Entry 7JZX (electron microscopy, 3.40 A resolution); this record covers chains H and M of the 11 polymer chains in the assembly.

[Chain H]
Molecule: CRISPR type I-F/YPEST-associated protein Csy3
From: Pseudomonas aeruginosa
UniProt: A0A444M080 (A0A444M080_PSEAI); residues 20-361 here correspond to UniProt positions 1-342 (UniProt number = residue number - 19)
Chain sequence (342 residues; row label = number of the first residue in the row):
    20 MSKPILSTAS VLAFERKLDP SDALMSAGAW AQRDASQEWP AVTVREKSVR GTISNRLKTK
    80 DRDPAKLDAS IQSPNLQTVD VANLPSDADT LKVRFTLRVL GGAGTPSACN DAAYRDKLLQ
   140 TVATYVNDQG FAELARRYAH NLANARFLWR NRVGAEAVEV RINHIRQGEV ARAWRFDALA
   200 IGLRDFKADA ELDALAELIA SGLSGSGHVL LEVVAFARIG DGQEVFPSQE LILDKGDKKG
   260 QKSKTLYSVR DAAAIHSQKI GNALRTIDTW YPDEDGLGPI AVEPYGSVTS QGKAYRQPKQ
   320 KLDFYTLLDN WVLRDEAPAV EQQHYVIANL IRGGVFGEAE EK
Not modelled in the structure: 20-23, 253-257, 359-361

[Chain M]
Molecule: 61-nt RNA strand
From: Pseudomonas aeruginosa
Sequence (61 nucleotides; each row starts with the number of its first residue):
     1 CUAAGAAAUU CACGGCGGGC UUGAUGUCCG CGUCUACCUG AUUCACUGCC GUAUAGGCAG
    61 C
Construct notes: conflict A41 (G1458 in 313291946), A53 (G1446 in 313291946)

[Chain H / chain M interface]
Pairs across the interface - 46 pairs, chain H then chain M:
  Ala32(H) with C11(M), sugar contact
  Phe33(H) with C11(M), hydrogen bond to the sugar; A12(M), sugar contact
  Glu34(H) with C11(M), sugar contact
  Arg35(H) with A12(M), salt bridge to the phosphate; C13(M), salt bridge to the phosphate
  Val68(H) with G19(M), base contact; U21(M), phosphate contact
  Arg69(H) with G19(M), hydrogen bond to the sugar; C20(M), phosphate contact; U21(M), hydrogen bond to the sugar; U22(M), base contact
  Gly70(H) with G19(M), base contact
  Thr71(H) with C20(M), phosphate contact
  Leu95(H) with U21(M), base contact
  Gln96(H) with G19(M), hydrogen bond to the base
  Trp168(H) with G14(M), base contact
  Arg169(H) with C16(M), phosphate contact; G17(M), sugar contact; G18(M), salt bridge to the phosphate
  Ser247(H) with C16(M), phosphate contact
  Gln248(H) with G15(M), hydrogen bond to the sugar; C16(M), sugar contact
  Glu249(H) with G15(M), base contact
  Leu250(H) with G15(M), base contact
  Lys258(H) with U21(M), base contact
  Ser262(H) with G19(M), hydrogen bond to the base
  His275(H) with G15(M), salt bridge to the phosphate
  Gln277(H) with C13(M), sugar contact; G14(M), sugar contact; G15(M), hydrogen bond to the phosphate
  Lys278(H) with G14(M), hydrogen bond to the base; C16(M), salt bridge to the phosphate
  Asn281(H) with G14(M), hydrogen bond to the base
  Arg284(H) with C13(M), sugar contact; G14(M), salt bridge to the phosphate
  Glu302(H) with G14(M), phosphate contact
  Thr308(H) with G14(M), base contact
  Ser309(H) with G14(M), hydrogen bond to the base
  Arg351(H) with A12(M), hydrogen bond to the sugar; C13(M), sugar contact
  Gly352(H) with A12(M), sugar contact
  Gly353(H) with C11(M), hydrogen bond to the sugar; A12(M), sugar contact
  Val354(H) with C11(M), base contact; A12(M), base contact
Other interface residues (no listed pair), chain H (34 interface residues in all): Ser67, Asn94, Val98, Ser126

[In short]
34 residues of chain H face 12 of chain M across their interface, with 12 hydrogen bonds and 6 salt bridges.
Among the polar pairs are Gln96(H)-G19(M), Ser262(H)-G19(M) and Lys278(H)-G14(M).
Chain H is CRISPR type I-F/YPEST-associated protein Csy3 and chain M is a 61-nt RNA strand, both from
Pseudomonas aeruginosa; the structure, Cryo-EM structure of CRISPR-Cas surveillance complex with AcrIF7, was
determined by electron microscopy (same publication as 7JZW and 7JZZ).
